Entry 8CGR (electron microscopy, 2.12 A resolution); this record covers chains A and D of the 14 polymer chains in the assembly.

== Chain A ==
Molecule: 16S rRNA
From: Escherichia coli BW25113
Sequence (1540 nucleotides; each row starts with the number of its first residue):
     1 AAAUUGAAGA GUUUGAUCAU GGCUCAGAUU GAACGCUGGC GGCAGGCCUA ACACAUGCAA
    61 GUCGAACGGU AACAGGAAGA AGCUUGCUUC UUUGCUGACG AGUGGCGGAC GGGUGAGUAA
   121 UGUCUGGGAA ACUGCCUGAU GGAGGGGGAU AACUACUGGA AACGGUAGCU AAUACCGCAU
   181 AACGUCGCAA GACCAAAGAG GGGGACCUUC GGGCCUCUUG CCAUCGGAUG UGCCCAGAUG
   241 GGAUUAGCUA GUAGGUGGGG UAACGGCUCA CCUAGGCGAC GAUCCCUAGC UGGUCUGAGA
   301 GGAUGACCAG CCACACUGGA ACUGAGACAC GGUCCAGACU CCUACGGGAG GCAGCAGUGG
   361 GGAAUAUUGC ACAAUGGGCG CAAGCCUGAU GCAGCCAUGC CGCGUGUAUG AAGAAGCCCU
   421 UCGGGUUGUA AAGUACUUUC AGCGGGGAGG AAGGGAGUAA AGUUAAUACC UUUGCUCAUU
   481 GACGUUACCC GCAGAAGAAG CACCGGCUAA CUCCGUGCCA GCAGCCXCGG UAAUACGGAG
   541 GGUGCAAGCG UUAAUCGGAA UUACUGGGCG UAAAGCGCAC GCAGGCGGUU UGUUAAGUCA
   601 GAUGUGAAAU CCCCGGGCUC AACCUGGGAA CUGCAUCUGA UACUGGCAAG CUUGAGUCUC
   661 GUAGAGGGGG GUAGAAUUCC AGGUGUAGCG GUGAAAUGCG UAGAGAUCUG GAGGAAUACC
   721 GGUGGCGAAG GCGGCCCCCU GGACGAAGAC UGACGCUCAG GUGCGAAAGC GUGGGGAGCA
   781 AACAGGAUUA GAUACCCUGG UAGUCCACGC CGUAAACGAU GUCGACUUGG AGGUUGUGCC
   841 CUUGAGGCGU GGCUUCCGGA GCUAACGCGU UAAGUCGACC GCCUGGGGAG UACGGCCGCA
   901 AGGUUAAAAC UCAAAUGAAU UGACGGGGGC CCGCACAAGC GGUGGAGCAU GUGGUUUAAU
   961 UCGAUGXAAC GCGAAGAACC UUACCUGGUC UUGACAUCCA CGGAAGUUUU CAGAGAUGAG
  1021 AAUGUGCCUU CGGGAACCGU GAGACAGGUG CUGCAUGGCU GUCGUCAGCU CGUGUUGUGA
  1081 AAUGUUGGGU UAAGUCCCGC AACGAGCGCA ACCCUUAUCC UUUGUUGCCA GCGGUCCGGC
  1141 CGGGAACUCA AAGGAGACUG CCAGUGAUAA ACUGGAGGAA GGUGGGGAUG ACGUCAAGUC
  1201 AUCAUGGCCC UUACGACCAG GGCUACACAC GUGCUACAAU GGCGCAUACA AAGAGAAGCG
  1261 ACCUCGCGAG AGCAAGCGGA CCUCAUAAAG UGCGUCGUAG UCCGGAUUGG AGUCUGCAAC
  1321 UCGACUCCAU GAAGUCGGAA UCGCUAGUAA UCGUGGAUCA GAAUGCCACG GUGAAUACGU
  1381 UCCCGGGCCU UGUACACACC GCCCGUXACA CCAUGGGAGU GGGUUGCAAA AGAAGUAGGU
  1441 AGCUUAACCU UCGGGAGGGC GCUUACCACU UUGUGAUUCA UGACUGGGGU GAAGUCGUAA
  1501 CAAGGUAACC GUAGGGGAAC CUGCGGUUGG AUCACCUCCU
Unresolved in the structure: 205-213, 841-845, 930-1389, 1535-1540
Modified / non-standard residues: PSU (pseudouridine-5'-monophosphate) at position 516, G7M (N7-methyl-guanosine-5'-monophosphate) at position 527, 2MG (2N-methylguanosine-5'-monophosphate) at position 966, 5MC (5-methylcytidine-5'-monophosphate) at position 967, 2MG (2N-methylguanosine-5'-monophosphate) at position 1207, 4OC (4n,o2'-methylcytidine-5'-monophosphate) at position 1402, 5MC (5-methylcytidine-5'-monophosphate) at position 1407, UR3 (3-methyluridine-5'-monophoshate) at position 1498, 2MG (2N-methylguanosine-5'-monophosphate) at position 1516, MA6 (6N-dimethyladenosine-5'-monophoshate) at position 1518, MA6 (6N-dimethyladenosine-5'-monophoshate) at position 1519
Ion coordination: K+ site 1: G11, U12, G21, G22; K+ site 2: U12, C526, G7M_527, A914; Mg2+ site 1 near G21 (its only coordinating residue here); Mg2+ site 2: A59, U387; K+ site 3: G61, U62, G104, G105; Mg2+ site 3 near G100 (its only coordinating residue here); K+ site 4: G107, G324, G326; Mg2+ site 4: A109, G331; K+ site 5: A109, C110, G111; Mg2+ site 5 near G111 (its only coordinating residue here); K+ site 6: G115, A116, G117, G289; Mg2+ site 6: A116, G117, G289; 21 more K+ sites not listed; 32 more Mg2+ sites not listed
Ligand contacts:
  - apramycin (AM2), molecule 1: G818, A819, U820, U854, U855, C856, C857, C868, G869, U871
  - apramycin (AM2), molecule 2: G1405, 5MC_1407, A1408, C1409, G1491, A1492, A1493, G1494, U1495, C1496
  - apramycin (AM2), molecule 3: G1423, U1424, U1425, G1426, C1427, A1428, A1429, A1430, A1431, A1468, C1469, U1470, U1471, U1472, G1473, U1474

== Chain D ==
Name: Small ribosomal subunit protein uS4
From: Escherichia coli BW25113
UniProtKB: P0A7V8 (RS4_ECOLI); residue numbers follow UniProt; this construct covers 1-206
Chain sequence (206 residues; row label = number of the first residue in the row):
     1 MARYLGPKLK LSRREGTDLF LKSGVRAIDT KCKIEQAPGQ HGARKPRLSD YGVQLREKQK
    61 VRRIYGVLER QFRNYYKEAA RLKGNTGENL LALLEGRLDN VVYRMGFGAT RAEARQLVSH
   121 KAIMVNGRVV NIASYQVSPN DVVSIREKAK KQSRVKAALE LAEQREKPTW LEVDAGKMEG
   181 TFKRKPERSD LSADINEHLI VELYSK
Unresolved in the structure: 1

== How chain A and chain D interact ==
Pairs across the interface (134):
  A2(A) with Lys83(D), hydrogen bond to the sugar
  U5(A) with Ala80(D), sugar contact; Gly84(D), hydrogen bond to the base; Thr86(D), base contact
  A8(A) with Gln54(D), hydrogen bond to the base; Glu202(D), hydrogen bond to the base; Leu203(D), base contact; Ser205(D), base contact; Lys206(D), base contact
  U29(A) with Arg73(D), salt bridge to the phosphate
  C400(A) with Arg70(D), salt bridge to the phosphate
  C401(A) with Arg70(D), salt bridge to the phosphate; Arg73(D), salt bridge to the phosphate; Asn74(D), hydrogen bond to the phosphate
  G402(A) with Gln71(D), hydrogen bond to the phosphate; Ile132(D), sugar contact; Ser134(D), hydrogen bond to the phosphate
  C403(A) with Ala2(D), base contact; Gln71(D), hydrogen bond to the phosphate; Ile132(D), phosphate contact; Ala133(D), phosphate contact; Ser134(D), hydrogen bond to the phosphate
  G404(A) with Ala2(D), hydrogen bond to the base; Arg3(D), phosphate contact; Arg115(D), salt bridge to the phosphate; Ser119(D), phosphate contact
  U405(A) with Ala2(D), hydrogen bond to the base; Arg3(D), salt bridge to the phosphate; Leu5(D), base contact
  G406(A) with Arg3(D), hydrogen bond to the phosphate; Leu5(D), phosphate contact; Gln116(D), hydrogen bond to the base
  U407(A) with Arg3(D), salt bridge to the phosphate; Lys8(D), salt bridge to the phosphate; Thr110(D), phosphate contact; Ala112(D), phosphate contact; Glu113(D), hydrogen bond to the sugar; Gln116(D), hydrogen bond to the sugar
  A408(A) with Leu21(D), phosphate contact; Ser23(D), phosphate contact; Thr110(D), hydrogen bond to the phosphate; Ala112(D), phosphate contact
  U409(A) with Lys22(D), salt bridge to the phosphate; Ser23(D), hydrogen bond to the phosphate; Val25(D), sugar contact
  G410(A) with Lys22(D), hydrogen bond to the base; Arg26(D), salt bridge to the phosphate; Lys31(D), salt bridge to the phosphate
  A411(A) with Arg26(D), salt bridge to the phosphate
  A412(A) with Lys31(D), hydrogen bond to the base; Cys32(D), base contact
  C418(A) with Gln40(D), sugar contact
  U426(A) with Lys33(D), salt bridge to the phosphate; Gln36(D), hydrogen bond to the phosphate; Gly39(D), hydrogen bond to the phosphate; Gln40(D), hydrogen bond to the sugar
  U427(A) with Lys10(D), phosphate contact; Arg13(D), salt bridge to the phosphate; Pro38(D), phosphate contact; Gly39(D), hydrogen bond to the phosphate
  G428(A) with Pro7(D), phosphate contact; Lys10(D), salt bridge to the phosphate
  U429(A) with Leu9(D), sugar contact; Arg13(D), salt bridge to the phosphate; Lys22(D), hydrogen bond to the phosphate; Lys31(D), hydrogen bond to the sugar; Cys32(D), phosphate contact
  A430(A) with Pro7(D), phosphate contact; Lys8(D), hydrogen bond to the phosphate; Leu9(D), hydrogen bond to the phosphate; Lys22(D), salt bridge to the phosphate
  C436(A) with Arg154(D), sugar contact
  U437(A) with Gln116(D), base contact; His120(D), hydrogen bond to the sugar; Gln152(D), hydrogen bond to the phosphate; Arg154(D), hydrogen bond to the sugar
  U438(A) with His120(D), hydrogen bond to the sugar; Gln152(D), phosphate contact
  U439(A) with Ser119(D), hydrogen bond to the sugar; His120(D), base contact; Lys121(D), phosphate contact; Asn131(D), hydrogen bond to the sugar
  C440(A) with Lys121(D), phosphate contact
  C489(A) with Lys121(D), salt bridge to the phosphate
  C490(A) with Arg146(D), salt bridge to the phosphate
  G491(A) with Lys148(D), salt bridge to the phosphate
  A495(A) with His120(D), base contact
  A499(A) with Ala2(D), base contact
  U508(A) with Tyr51(D), sugar contact
  A509(A) with Ser49(D), hydrogen bond to the phosphate; Tyr51(D), sugar contact; Gly52(D), sugar contact; Leu55(D), sugar contact
  A510(A) with Leu48(D), phosphate contact
  C511(A) with His41(D), hydrogen bond to the base
  U512(A) with Gln40(D), hydrogen bond to the sugar; His41(D), hydrogen bond to the sugar; Arg44(D), salt bridge to the phosphate
  G540(A) with Gln40(D), hydrogen bond to the base; His41(D), base contact
  G541(A) with Gly39(D), sugar contact; Gln40(D), hydrogen bond to the sugar
  G542(A) with Lys10(D), salt bridge to the phosphate; Arg14(D), hydrogen bond to the phosphate; Pro38(D), sugar contact; Gly39(D), sugar contact
  U543(A) with Arg14(D), salt bridge to the phosphate; Pro38(D), phosphate contact; Arg56(D), hydrogen bond to the phosphate
  G544(A) with Arg56(D), salt bridge to the phosphate; Gln59(D), hydrogen bond to the phosphate; Arg63(D), salt bridge to the phosphate
  C545(A) with Lys58(D), salt bridge to the phosphate; Gln59(D), hydrogen bond to the phosphate; Arg62(D), salt bridge to the phosphate; Glu69(D), phosphate contact
  A546(A) with Tyr4(D), base contact; Arg62(D), salt bridge to the phosphate; Leu68(D), phosphate contact; Glu69(D), hydrogen bond to the phosphate; Arg70(D), hydrogen bond to the phosphate
  A547(A) with Ala2(D), phosphate contact; Leu68(D), phosphate contact
  C613(A) with Arg81(D), salt bridge to the phosphate; Lys83(D), hydrogen bond to the phosphate
  C614(A) with Arg81(D), salt bridge to the phosphate; Lys83(D), salt bridge to the phosphate
  U619(A) with Val129(D), base contact; Val130(D), base contact; Asn131(D), hydrogen bond to the base; Ile132(D), base contact; Tyr135(D), sugar contact
  C620(A) with Ile132(D), base contact; Tyr135(D), sugar contact
Also at the interface, not in a pair above, chain A (52 interface residues in all): C417, G425
Also at the interface, not in a pair above, chain D (72 interface residues in all): Gly24, Thr30, Pro46

== Summary ==
Chain A and chain D form an interface of 52 and 72 residues respectively, with 47 hydrogen bonds and 31 salt
bridges. Among the polar pairs are U5(A)-Gly84(D), A8(A)-Gln54(D) and A8(A)-Glu202(D). Ligands of chain A: 3
copies of apramycin.
Here chain A is 16S rRNA and chain D is Small ribosomal subunit protein uS4, both from Escherichia coli
BW25113. Entry 8CGR (Apramycin bound to the 30S body) was determined by electron microscopy, deposited
together with 8CA7, 8CAI, 8CEP, 8CF1, 8CF8, 8CGI, 8CGJ and 8CGU.
